8JNR - chains L and N of the 14 polymer chains in the assembly; structure by X-ray diffraction, 3.66 A resolution.

== Chain L (and N) ==
Name: Synthetic antibody light chain
Organism: Homo sapiens
Notes: antibody fragment or engineered binder; chain N of this document is another copy of the same molecule, construct and numbering; everything in this record applies to it too
Chain sequence (217 residues; row label = number of the first residue in the row):
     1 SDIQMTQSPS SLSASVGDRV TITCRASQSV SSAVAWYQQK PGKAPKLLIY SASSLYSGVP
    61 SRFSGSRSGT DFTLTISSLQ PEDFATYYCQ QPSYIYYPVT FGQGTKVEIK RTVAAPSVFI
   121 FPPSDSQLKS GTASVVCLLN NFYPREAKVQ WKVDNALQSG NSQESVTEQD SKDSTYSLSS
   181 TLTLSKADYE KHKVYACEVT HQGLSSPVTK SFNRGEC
Not modelled in the structure: 1-2, 217
Disulfides: Cys24-Cys89, Cys137-Cys197

== Chain L / chain N interface ==
Pairs across the interface - 57 pairs, chain L then chain N:
  Ile3(L) - Gln4(N)
  Ile3(L) - Met5(N)  hydrophobic
  Gln4(L) - Gln4(N)  hydrogen bond (backbone-backbone)
  Gln4(L) - Thr6(N)  hydrogen bond (side chain-backbone)
  Gln4(L) - Gln7(N)
  Met5(L) - Ile3(N)
  Leu12(L) - Gln150(N)
  Leu12(L) - Gln158(N)
  Leu12(L) - Ser159(N)
  Ser13(L) - Gln150(N)  hydrogen bond (backbone-side chain)
  Asp18(L) - Leu157(N)
  Arg19(L) - Ala156(N)
  Arg19(L) - Leu157(N)  hydrogen bond (backbone-backbone)
  Val20(L) - Leu157(N)
  Thr21(L) - Leu157(N)  hydrogen bond (backbone-backbone)
  Thr21(L) - Gln158(N)
  Thr21(L) - Ser159(N)  hydrogen bond (backbone-backbone)
  Ile22(L) - Ser159(N)
  Thr23(L) - Ser159(N)  hydrogen bond (backbone-backbone)
  Thr23(L) - Gly160(N)
  Thr23(L) - Asn161(N)  hydrogen bond (side chain-backbone)
  Arg25(L) - Asn161(N)
  Arg25(L) - Thr183(N)  hydrogen bond (side chain-backbone)
  Ser68(L) - Ser185(N)
  Ser68(L) - Asp188(N)  hydrogen bond
  Thr105(L) - Ser159(N)
  Lys110(L) - Glu198(N)  salt bridge
  Glu146(L) - Lys148(N)  salt bridge
  Lys148(L) - Ser11(N)
  Lys148(L) - Glu146(N)
  Gln150(L) - Leu12(N)
  Gln150(L) - Ser13(N)
  Asn155(L) - Arg19(N)
  Ala156(L) - Arg19(N)
  Leu157(L) - Ser13(N)
  Leu157(L) - Ala14(N)  hydrophobic
  Leu157(L) - Arg19(N)  hydrogen bond (backbone-backbone)
  Leu157(L) - Val20(N)
  Leu157(L) - Thr21(N)  hydrogen bond (backbone-backbone)
  Gln158(L) - Thr21(N)
  Ser159(L) - Leu12(N)
  Ser159(L) - Thr21(N)  hydrogen bond (backbone-backbone)
  Ser159(L) - Ile22(N)
  Ser159(L) - Thr23(N)  hydrogen bond (backbone-backbone)
  Ser159(L) - Thr105(N)
  Gly160(L) - Thr23(N)
  Asn161(L) - Thr23(N)  hydrogen bond (backbone-side chain)
  Asn161(L) - Arg25(N)
  Thr183(L) - Arg25(N)  hydrogen bond (backbone-side chain)
  Ser185(L) - Ser68(N)
  Asp188(L) - Ser68(N)  hydrogen bond
  Glu198(L) - Lys110(N)  salt bridge
  His201(L) - Gln202(N)  hydrogen bond (backbone-side chain)
  Gln202(L) - His201(N)  hydrogen bond (side chain-backbone)
  Gln202(L) - Gln202(N)  hydrogen bond (side chain-backbone)
  Gln202(L) - Leu204(N)  hydrogen bond (side chain-backbone)
  Leu204(L) - Gln202(N)  hydrogen bond (backbone-side chain)
Interface residues without a listed pair, chain L (37 interface residues in all): Ser10, Ala14, Ala147, Leu184, Thr200
Interface residues without a listed pair, chain N (39 interface residues in all): Ser10, Asp18, Lys152, Asn155, Thr200

== Summary ==
37 residues of chain L face 39 of chain N across their interface, with 22 hydrogen bonds and 3 salt bridges.
Polar pairs include Lys110(L)-Glu198(N), Glu146(L)-Lys148(N) and Gln4(L)-Thr6(N).
Chain L and chain N are both Synthetic antibody light chain (Homo sapiens); the structure, Crystal structure
of human ALKBH3 bound to 3mC containing ssDNA through distal crosslink, was determined by X-ray diffraction
(same publication as 8JNK).
